PDB entry 2RA3 | X-ray diffraction, 1.46 A resolution | chains A and B of the 4 polymer chains in the assembly

== Chain A (and B) ==
Protein: Trypsin-1
Organism: Homo sapiens
Notes: EC 3.4.21.4; chain B of this document is another copy of the same molecule, construct and numbering; everything in this record applies to it too
Reference sequence: P07477 (TRY1_HUMAN); the construct lacks a stretch of the UniProt sequence and is renumbered around it, so the offset changes along the chain: 16-34 = UniProt 24-42; 37-67 = UniProt 43-73; 69-125 = UniProt 74-130; 127-130 = UniProt 131-134; 5 more segments
Amino-acid sequence (224 residues; numbered 16 to 246 plus 3 insertion-coded residues; 10 numbers in that range are skipped by the numbering (no residue carries them; nothing is unmodelled there); the number before each row is that of its first residue):
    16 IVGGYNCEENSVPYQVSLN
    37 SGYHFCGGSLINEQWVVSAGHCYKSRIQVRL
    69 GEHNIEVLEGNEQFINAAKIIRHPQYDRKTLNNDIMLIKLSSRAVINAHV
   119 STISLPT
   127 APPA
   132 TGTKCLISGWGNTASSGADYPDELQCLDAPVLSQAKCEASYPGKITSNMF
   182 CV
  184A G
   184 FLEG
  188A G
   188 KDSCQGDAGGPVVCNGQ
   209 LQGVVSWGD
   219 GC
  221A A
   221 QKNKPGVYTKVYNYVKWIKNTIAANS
Construct notes: engineered mutation His117 (Arg122 in P07477), Ala195 (Ser200 in P07477)
Swiss-Prot annotation at these positions:
  - active site (Charge relay system): His57, Asp102
  - binding site (Ca(2+)): Glu70, Asn72, Val75, Glu80
  - site: Asp189 (Required for specificity)
  - modified residue: Tyr151 (Sulfotyrosine)
Disulfides: Cys22-Cys157, Cys42-Cys58, Cys136-Cys201, Cys168-Cys182, Cys191-Cys220
Metal / ion sites: Ca2+: Glu70, Asn72, Val75, Glu80
What the authors report for this chain:
  - contacts within the chain: His40-Gly193 (hydrogen bond)
  - mutagenesis - R117H: increased stability (citing earlier work)

== How chain A and chain B interact ==
Contacting residue pairs (25):
  Ser122(A) - Ser147(B)  hydrogen bond
  Thr125(A) - Gln221(B)
  Thr125(A) - Lys222(B)  hydrogen bond (backbone-backbone)
  Ala127(A) - Glu186(B)
  Ala127(A) - Gly188A(B)
  Ala127(A) - Ala221A(B)
  Ala127(A) - Lys222(B)
  Pro128(A) - Glu186(B)
  Ala130(A) - Gly188A(B)
  Thr132(A) - Lys188(B)  hydrogen bond (backbone-side chain)
  Thr134(A) - Gly18(B)
  Thr134(A) - Lys188(B)
  Thr134(A) - Gly188A(B)
  Lys135(A) - Gly19(B)  hydrogen bond (side chain-backbone)
  Lys135(A) - Tyr20(B)
  Asn202(A) - Val17(B)
  Asn202(A) - Gly18(B)
  Asn202(A) - Ala145(B)
  Asn202(A) - Ser146(B)  hydrogen bond (backbone-backbone)
  Asn202(A) - Ser147(B)
  Asn202(A) - Gly188A(B)  hydrogen bond (side chain-backbone)
  Gly203(A) - Ser147(B)
  Gln204(A) - Ser146(B)
  Gln204(A) - Ser147(B)  hydrogen bond
  Tyr232(A) - Lys222(B)
Interface residues without a listed pair, chain B (15 interface residues in all): Thr144, Gly187

== In short ==
12 residues of chain A face 15 of chain B across their interface, with 7 hydrogen bonds. Among the polar pairs
are Ser122(A)-Ser147(B), Thr132(A)-Lys188(B) and Lys135(A)-Gly19(B). UniProt lists active-site residues
His57(A) and Asp102(A) and 4 Ca2+-binding residues on chain A. From the paper: R117H of chain A increases
stability; contacts within the chain involving His40(A) and Gly193(A).
Both chains are Trypsin-1 (Homo sapiens). Entry 2RA3 (Human cationic trypsin complexed with bovine pancreatic
trypsin inhibitor (BPTI)) was determined by X-ray diffraction, deposited together with 2R9P.
